Entry 7SLY (X-ray diffraction, 2.17 A resolution); this record covers chain A.

# Chain A
Name: Pantetheinase
Organism: Homo sapiens
Notes: EC 3.5.1.92
UniProt: O95497 (VNN1_HUMAN); residues 1-462 here correspond to UniProt positions 22-483 (UniProt number = residue number + 21)
Sequence (482 residues; numbered -19 to 462; the number before each row is that of its first residue; numbers below 1 keep their minus sign (Gly-19 is residue -19)):
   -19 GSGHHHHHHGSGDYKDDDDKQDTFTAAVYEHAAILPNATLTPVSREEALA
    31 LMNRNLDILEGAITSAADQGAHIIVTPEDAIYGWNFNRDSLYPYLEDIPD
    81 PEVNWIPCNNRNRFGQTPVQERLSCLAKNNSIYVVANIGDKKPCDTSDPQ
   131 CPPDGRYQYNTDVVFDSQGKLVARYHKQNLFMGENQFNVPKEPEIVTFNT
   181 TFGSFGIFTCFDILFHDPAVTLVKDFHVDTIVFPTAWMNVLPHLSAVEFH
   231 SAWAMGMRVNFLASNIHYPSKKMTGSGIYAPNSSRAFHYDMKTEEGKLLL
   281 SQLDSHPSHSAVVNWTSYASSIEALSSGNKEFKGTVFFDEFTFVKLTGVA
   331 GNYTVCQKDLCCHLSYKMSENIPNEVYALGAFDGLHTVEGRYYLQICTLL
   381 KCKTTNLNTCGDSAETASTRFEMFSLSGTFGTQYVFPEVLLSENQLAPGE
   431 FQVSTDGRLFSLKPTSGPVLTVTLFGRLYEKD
Disordered / not traced: -19 to 1
Differences from the reference sequence: expression tag (-19 to 0)
Curated features (UniProtKB/Swiss-Prot):
  - active site: Glu58 (Proton acceptor), Lys157 (Proton donor), Cys190 (Nucleophile)
  - glycosylation (N-linked (GlcNAc...) asparagine): Asn17, Asn109, Asn179, Asn262, Asn294, Asn332
Disulfide bonds: Cys88-Cys105, Cys124-Cys131, Cys336-Cys341, Cys342-Cys377, Cys382-Cys390
Glycans and other covalent adducts: N-acetylglucosamine (NAG) linked to Asn109, Asn179, Asn294, Asn332
Residues lining bound ligands: 9S5 ((8-oxa-2-azaspiro[4.5]decan-2-yl)(2-{[(1S)-1-(pyrazin-2-yl)ethyl]amino}pyrimidin-5-yl)methanone): Glu58, Asp59, Trp64, Lys157, Phe161, Glu164, Cys190, Phe191, Leu194, Ala216, Trp217, Met218, Val220, Leu224, Lys251, Met253, Phe317, Val368, Glu369, Tyr372

# Overview
Chain A binds compound 9S5. Covalently linked N-acetylglucosamine: at Asn109, Asn179, Asn294 and Asn332.
Curated annotation (UniProt) lists 3 active-site residues.
Chain A is Pantetheinase (Homo sapiens); the structure, Vanin-1 complexed with Compound 27, was determined by
X-ray diffraction (same publication as 7SLV and 7SLX).
